Entry 5CBY (X-ray diffraction, 2.00 A resolution); this record covers chains A and B of the 4 polymer chains in the assembly.

Chain A (and B):
Name: AncGR2 DNA Binding Domain
Notes: chain B of this document is another copy of the same molecule, construct and numbering; everything in this record applies to it too
Amino-acid sequence (105 residues; row label = number of the first residue in the row):
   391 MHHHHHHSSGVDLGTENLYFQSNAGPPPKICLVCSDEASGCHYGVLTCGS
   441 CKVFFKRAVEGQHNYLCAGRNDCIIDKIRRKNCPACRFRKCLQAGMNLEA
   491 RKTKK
Disordered / not traced: 391-416, 493-495 (chain B: 391-417, 490-495)
Metal / ion sites: Zn2+ site 1: Cys421, Cys424, Cys438, Cys441; Zn2+ site 2: Cys457, Cys463, Cys473, Cys476

How chain A and chain B interact:
Residue-residue contacts (20):
  Leu456(A) with Ile468(B), hydrophobic; Arg469(B); Asn472(B), hydrogen bond (backbone-side chain)
  Cys457(A) with Arg469(B), hydrogen bond (backbone-side chain)
  Ala458(A) with Cys463(B); Ile464(B), hydrogen bond (backbone-backbone); Arg469(B); Asn472(B)
  Arg460(A) with Arg460(B); Asp462(B), salt bridge
  Asp462(A) with Arg460(B), salt bridge
  Cys463(A) with Ala458(B)
  Ile464(A) with Ala458(B), hydrogen bond (backbone-backbone)
  Ile468(A) with Leu456(B), hydrophobic
  Arg469(A) with Leu456(B); Cys457(B); Ala458(B)
  Asn472(A) with Leu456(B), hydrogen bond (side chain-backbone); Ala458(B); Asn472(B)
Other interface residues (no listed pair), chain A (11 interface residues in all): Pro474

Summary:
Chain A and chain B form an interface of 11 and 10 residues respectively; the contacts include 5 hydrogen
bonds and 2 salt bridges. Polar pairs include Arg460(A)-Asp462(B), Leu456(A)-Asn472(B) and
Cys457(A)-Arg469(B). Cys421(A), Cys424(A), Cys438(A) and Cys441(A) form the Zn2+ site 1.
Chain A and chain B are both AncGR2 DNA Binding Domain; the structure, AncGR2 DNA Binding Domain - (+)GRE
Complex, was determined by X-ray diffraction together with 5CBX, 5CBZ, 5CC0 and 5CC1 from the same study.
